PDB entry 9CGV | electron microscopy, 2.70 A resolution | chains A and B of the 6 polymer chains in the assembly

[Chain A]
Molecule: RNA-directed RNA polymerase nsp12
Source organism: Severe acute respiratory syndrome coronavirus 2
Notes: fragment: fused to 6xHis-TEV
Reference sequence: P0DTD1 (R1AB_SARS2); residues 0-932 here correspond to UniProt positions 4392-5324 (UniProt number = residue number + 4392)
Chain sequence (948 residues; each row starts with the number of its first residue; numbers below 1 keep their minus sign (Met-15 is residue -15)):
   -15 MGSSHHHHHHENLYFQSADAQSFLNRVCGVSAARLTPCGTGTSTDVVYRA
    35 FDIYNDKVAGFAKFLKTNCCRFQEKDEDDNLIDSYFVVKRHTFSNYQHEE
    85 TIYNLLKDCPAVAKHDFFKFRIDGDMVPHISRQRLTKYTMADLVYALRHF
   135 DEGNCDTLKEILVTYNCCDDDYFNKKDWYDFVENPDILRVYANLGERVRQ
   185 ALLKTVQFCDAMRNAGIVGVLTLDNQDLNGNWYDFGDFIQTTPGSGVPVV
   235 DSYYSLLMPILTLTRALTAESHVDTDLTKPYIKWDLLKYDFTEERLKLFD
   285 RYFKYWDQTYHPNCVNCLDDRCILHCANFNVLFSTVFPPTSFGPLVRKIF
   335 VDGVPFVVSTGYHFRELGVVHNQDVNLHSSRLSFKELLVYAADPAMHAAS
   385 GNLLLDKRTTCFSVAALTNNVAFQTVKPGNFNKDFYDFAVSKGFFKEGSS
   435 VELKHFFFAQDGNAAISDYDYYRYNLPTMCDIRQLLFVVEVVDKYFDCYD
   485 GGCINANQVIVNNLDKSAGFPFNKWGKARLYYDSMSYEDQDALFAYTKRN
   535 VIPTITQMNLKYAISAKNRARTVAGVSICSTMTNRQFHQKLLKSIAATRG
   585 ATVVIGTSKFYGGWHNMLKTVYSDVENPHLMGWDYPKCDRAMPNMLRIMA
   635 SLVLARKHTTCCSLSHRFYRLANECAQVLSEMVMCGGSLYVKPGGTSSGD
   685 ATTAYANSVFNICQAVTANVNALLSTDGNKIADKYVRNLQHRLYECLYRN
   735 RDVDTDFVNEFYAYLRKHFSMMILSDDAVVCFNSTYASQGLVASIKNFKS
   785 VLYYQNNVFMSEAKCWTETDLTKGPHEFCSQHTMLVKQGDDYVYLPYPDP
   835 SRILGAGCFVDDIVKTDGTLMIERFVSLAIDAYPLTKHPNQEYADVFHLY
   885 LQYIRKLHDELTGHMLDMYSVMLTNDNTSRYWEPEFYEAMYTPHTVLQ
Unresolved in the structure: -15 to 2, 13-17, 23-29, 930-932
Construct notes: expression tag (-15 to -1)
Covalent attachments: compound A1AWQ linked to Cys53
Ion coordination: Mn2+: Asn209, Asp218; Zn2+ site 1: His295, Cys301, Cys306, Cys310; Zn2+ site 2: Cys487, His642, Cys645, Cys646
Residues lining bound ligands: A1AWQ (methyl (8S)-7-hydroxy-5-methylpyrazolo[1,5-a]pyrimidine-3-carboxylate): Lys50, Thr51, Arg55, Val71, Lys73, Arg116, Leu119, Thr120, Lys121, Thr123, Tyr217
Curated features (UniProtKB/Swiss-Prot):
  - region: Lys545 to Arg555 (Interaction with RMP Remdesivir), Thr582 to Pro620 (RdRp Palm N-ter)
  - active site: Ser759, Asp760, Asp761
  - binding site (Mn(2+)): Asn209, Asp218
  - binding site (Zn(2+)): His295, Cys301, Cys306, Cys310, Cys487, His642, Cys645, Cys646
  - site (Cleavage): Gln0, Ser1, Gln932
From the paper describing this entry:
  - binding site for A1AWQ: Arg33, Lys50, Cys53, Val71, Leu119, Lys121, Thr123, Tyr217
  - conformationally variable residues (order/disorder transition, side-chain flip): Gly23 to Asp29, Lys50, Lys73, Arg116
  - catalytic residues: Lys73 (citing earlier work)
  - contacts within the chain: Glu83-Arg116 (salt bridge)
  - mutagenesis - C53T: unchanged catalytic activity
  - mutagenesis - C53A, C53T: abolished binding to A1AWQ
  - mutagenesis - C53A: unchanged catalytic activity on AMPylation of nsp9

[Chain B]
Molecule: Non-structural protein 8
Source organism: Severe acute respiratory syndrome coronavirus 2
Reference sequence: P0DTD1 (R1AB_SARS2); residues 1-198 here correspond to UniProt positions 3943-4140 (UniProt number = residue number + 3942)
Chain sequence (198 residues; numbered 1 to 198; the number before each row is that of its first residue):
     1 AIASEFSSLPSYAAFATAQEAYEQAVANGDSEVVLKKLKKSLNVAKSEFD
    51 RDAAMQRKLEKMADQAMTQMYKQARSEDKRAKVTSAMQTMLFTMLRKLDN
   101 DALNNIINNARDGCVPLNIIPLTTAAKLMVVIPDYNTYKNTCDGTTFTYA
   151 SALWEIQQVVDADSKIVQLSEISMDNSPNLAWPLIVTALRANSAVKLQ
Unresolved in the structure: 1-62, 194-198
Curated features (UniProtKB/Swiss-Prot):
  - site: Gln198 (Cleavage)

[Interface between chain A and chain B]
Residue-residue contacts (91):
  Leu270(A) - Pro116(B)
  Leu270(A) - Ile119(B)
  Leu270(A) - Thr123(B)
  Leu271(A) - Ile106(B)
  Leu271(A) - Asn109(B)
  Leu271(A) - Ala110(B)
  Leu271(A) - Pro116(B)
  Leu271(A) - Ile119(B)  hydrophobic
  Tyr273(A) - Arg111(B)
  Tyr273(A) - Asp112(B)  hydrogen bond
  Tyr273(A) - Cys114(B)
  Asp274(A) - Arg111(B)  salt bridge
  Thr324(A) - Pro116(B)
  Thr324(A) - Asn118(B)
  Phe326(A) - Asn118(B)
  Pro328(A) - Pro116(B)
  Pro328(A) - Leu117(B)  hydrogen bond (backbone-backbone)
  Leu329(A) - Val115(B)
  Val330(A) - Gly113(B)
  Val330(A) - Cys114(B)
  Val330(A) - Val115(B)  hydrogen bond (backbone-backbone)
  Val330(A) - Leu117(B)  hydrophobic
  Arg331(A) - Asp112(B)  hydrogen bond (side chain-backbone)
  Arg331(A) - Cys114(B)  hydrogen bond
  Lys332(A) - Asn104(B)  hydrogen bond
  Val338(A) - Phe92(B)  hydrophobic
  Val338(A) - Leu95(B)  hydrophobic
  Pro339(A) - Leu95(B)
  Phe340(A) - Leu91(B)  hydrophobic
  Phe340(A) - Phe92(B)  hydrophobic
  Phe340(A) - Leu95(B)  hydrophobic
  Val341(A) - Leu103(B)  hydrophobic
  Thr344(A) - Cys114(B)  hydrogen bond
  Phe368(A) - Arg80(B)
  Phe368(A) - Val83(B)  hydrophobic
  Phe368(A) - Thr84(B)
  Phe368(A) - Met87(B)  hydrophobic
  Leu371(A) - Thr84(B)
  Leu371(A) - Met87(B)  hydrophobic
  Leu371(A) - Gln88(B)
  Leu371(A) - Leu91(B)  hydrophobic
  Tyr374(A) - Leu91(B)
  Pro378(A) - Leu117(B)
  Ala379(A) - Leu117(B)  hydrophobic
  Met380(A) - Leu91(B)
  Met380(A) - Met94(B)  hydrophobic
  His381(A) - Met90(B)
  His381(A) - Met94(B)  hydrogen bond
  Ala382(A) - Leu117(B)  hydrophobic
  Ala383(A) - Ile120(B)  hydrophobic
  Ser384(A) - Met94(B)
  Ser384(A) - Lys97(B)
  Asn386(A) - Lys127(B)
  Leu387(A) - Pro121(B)
  Leu387(A) - Ala125(B)
  Leu387(A) - Lys127(B)  hydrogen bond (backbone-backbone)
  Leu387(A) - Leu128(B)
  Leu387(A) - Met129(B)  hydrogen bond (backbone-backbone)
  Leu387(A) - Tyr149(B)  hydrophobic
  Leu387(A) - Trp154(B)  hydrophobic
  Leu388(A) - Met129(B)
  Leu389(A) - Met129(B)  hydrogen bond (backbone-backbone)
  Leu389(A) - Val130(B)
  Leu389(A) - Val131(B)  hydrogen bond (backbone-backbone)
  Leu389(A) - Tyr149(B)  hydrophobic
  Asp390(A) - Val131(B)
  Lys391(A) - Val131(B)  hydrogen bond (backbone-backbone)
  Lys391(A) - Pro133(B)
  Lys391(A) - Thr137(B)
  Lys391(A) - Thr141(B)
  Arg392(A) - Val131(B)
  Phe396(A) - Asn118(B)
  Val398(A) - Pro121(B)
  Ala400(A) - Met129(B)  hydrophobic
  Thr402(A) - Met129(B)
  Asn403(A) - Lys127(B)
  Asn403(A) - Met129(B)
  Val405(A) - Met129(B)  hydrophobic
  Phe407(A) - Ala162(B)
  Phe407(A) - Pro183(B)  hydrophobic
  Trp509(A) - Val83(B)  hydrophobic
  Trp509(A) - Ala86(B)
  Trp509(A) - Met87(B)  hydrophobic
  Trp509(A) - Met90(B)  hydrophobic
  Leu514(A) - Lys79(B)
  Leu514(A) - Val83(B)  hydrophobic
  Tyr515(A) - Val83(B)  hydrophobic
  Ser518(A) - Arg80(B)  hydrogen bond (backbone-side chain)
  Asp523(A) - Arg80(B)  salt bridge
  Met666(A) - Leu117(B)  hydrophobic
  Met666(A) - Asn118(B)
Also at the interface, not in a pair above, chain A (60 interface residues in all): Lys272, Pro323, Ser325, Asp336, Leu372, Ala375, Gly385, Asn404, Pro505, Phe506, Lys508, Asp517, Met519, Val675
Also at the interface, not in a pair above, chain B (49 interface residues in all): Ser76, Leu98, Leu122, Ile132, Ser164, Ile185

[Summary]
60 residues of chain A and 49 residues of chain B are in contact; the contacts include 14 hydrogen bonds and 2
salt bridges. Among the polar pairs are Asp274(A)-Arg111(B), Asp523(A)-Arg80(B) and Tyr273(A)-Asp112(B).
Compound A1AWQ is covalently linked to Cys53(A). From the paper: the catalytic residue Lys73(A); C53A and C53T
of chain A abolish binding to A1AWQ.
Here chain A is RNA-directed RNA polymerase nsp12 and chain B is Non-structural protein 8, both from Severe
acute respiratory syndrome coronavirus 2. Entry 9CGV (SARS-CoV-2 nsp12 NiRAN domain bound to a covalent
inhibitor SW090466-1) was determined by electron microscopy.
